Entry 6YF0 (X-ray diffraction, 1.55 A resolution); this record covers chain A.

# Chain A
Protein: Peptidyl-prolyl cis-trans isomerase FKBP1A
Organism: Homo sapiens
Notes: EC 5.2.1.8
Reference sequence: P62942 (FKB1A_HUMAN); residues 1-107 here correspond to UniProt positions 2-108 (UniProt number = residue number + 1)
Amino-acid sequence (109 residues; each row starts with the number of its first residue; numbers below 1 keep their minus sign (Gly-1 is residue -1)):
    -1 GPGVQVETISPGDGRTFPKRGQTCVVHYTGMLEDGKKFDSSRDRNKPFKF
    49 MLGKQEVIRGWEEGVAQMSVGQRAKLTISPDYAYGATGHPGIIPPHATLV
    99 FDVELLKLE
Unresolved in the structure: -1 to 0
Construct notes: expression tag (-1 to 0)
Curated features (UniProtKB/Swiss-Prot):
  - modified residue: Lys52 (N6-acetyllysine)
Ligand contacts: 18-hydroxyascomycin (818): Tyr26, Phe36, Asp37, Arg42, Phe46, Glu54, Val55, Ile56, Trp59, Ala81, Tyr82, His87, Ile90, Ile91, Phe99

# Overview
Bound to chain A: 18-hydroxyascomycin.
Chain A is Peptidyl-prolyl cis-trans isomerase FKBP1A (Homo sapiens); the structure, FKBP12 in complex with
the BMP potentiator compound 9 at 1.55 A resolution, was determined by X-ray diffraction (same publication as
6YF1, 6YF2 and 6YF3).
